PDB entry 8IZL | electron microscopy, 2.93 A resolution | chains C and A of the 5 polymer chains in the assembly

Chain C:
Protein: Phosphoprotein
Organism: Mumps orthorubulavirus
UniProt: Q9J4L6 (Q9J4L6_MUMPJ); numbering as in UniProt (aligned over 1-391)
Amino-acid sequence (391 residues; numbered 1 to 391; the number before each row is that of its first residue):
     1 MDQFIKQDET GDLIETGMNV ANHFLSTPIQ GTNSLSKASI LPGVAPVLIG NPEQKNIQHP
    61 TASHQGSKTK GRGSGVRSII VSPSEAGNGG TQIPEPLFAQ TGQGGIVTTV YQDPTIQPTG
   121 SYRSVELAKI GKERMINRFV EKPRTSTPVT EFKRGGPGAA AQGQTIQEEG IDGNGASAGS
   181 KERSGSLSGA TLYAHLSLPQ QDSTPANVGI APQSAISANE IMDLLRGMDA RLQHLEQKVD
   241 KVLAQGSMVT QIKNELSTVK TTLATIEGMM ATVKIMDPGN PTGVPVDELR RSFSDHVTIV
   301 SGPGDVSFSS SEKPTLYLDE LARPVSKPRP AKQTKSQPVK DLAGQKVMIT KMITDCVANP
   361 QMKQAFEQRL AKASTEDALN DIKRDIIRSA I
Not modelled in the structure: 1-213, 305-391

Chain A:
Protein: RNA-directed RNA polymerase L
Organism: Mumps orthorubulavirus
UniProt: Q9J4L0 (Q9J4L0_MUMPJ); residues 1-2261 here = UniProt positions 1-2261
Amino-acid sequence (2261 residues; each row starts with the number of its first residue):
     1 MAGLNEILLP EVHLNSPIVR YKLFYYILHG QLPNDLEPDD LGPLANQNWK AIRAEESQVH
    61 ARLKQIRVEL IARIPSLRWT RSQREIAILI WPRILPILQA YDLRQSMQLP TVWEKLTQST
   121 VNLISDGLER VVLHISNQLT GKPNLFTRSR AGQDTKDYSI PSTRELSQIW FNNEWSGSVK
   181 TWLMIKYRMR QLITNQKTGE LTDLVTIVDT RSTLCIITPE LVALYSSEHK ALTYLTFEMV
   241 LMVTDMLEGR LNVSSLCTAS HYLSPLKKRI EVLLTLVDDL ALLMGDKVYG IVSSLESFVY
   301 AQLQYGDPVI DIKGTFYGFI CNEILDLLTE DNIFTEEEAN KVLLDLTSQF DNLSPDLTAE
   361 LLCIMRLWGH PTLTASQAAS KVRESMCAPK VLDFQTIMKT LAFFHAILIN GYRRSHNGIW
   421 PPTTLHGNAP KSLIEMRHDN SELKYEYVLK NWKSISMLRI HKCFDASPDE DLSIFMKDKA
   481 ISCPRQDWMG VFRRSLIKQR YRDANRPLPQ PFNRRLLLNF LEDDRFDPIK ELEYVTSGEY
   541 LRDPEFCASY SLKEKEIKAT GRIFAKMTKR MRSCQVIAES LLANHAGKLM RENGVVLDQL
   601 KLTKSLLTMN QIGIISEHSR RSTADNMTLA HSGSNKHRIN NSQFKKNKDN KHEMPDDGFE
   661 IAACFLTTDL TKYCLNWRYQ VIIPFARTLN SMYGIPHLFE WIHLRLMRST LYVGDPFNPP
   721 SDPTQLDLDT ALNDDIFIVS PRGGIEGLCQ KLWTMISIST IILSATEANT RVMSMVQGDN
   781 QAIAITTRVV RSLSHSEKKE QAYKASKLFF ERLRANNHGI GHHLKEQETI LSSDFFIYSK
   841 RVFYKGRILT QALKNVSKMC LTADILGDCS QASCSNLATT VMRLTENGVE KDLCYFLNAF
   901 MTIRQLCYDL VFPQTKSLSQ DITNAYLNHP ILISRLCLLP SQLGGLNFLS CSRLFNRNIG
   961 DPLVSAIADV KRLIKAGCLD IWVLYNILGR RPGKGKWSTL AADPYTLNID YLVPSTTFLK
  1021 KHAQYTLMER SVNPMLRGVF SENAAEEEEE LAQYLLDREV VMPRVAHVIL AQSSCGRRKQ
  1081 IQGYLDSTRT IIRYSLEVRP LSAKKLNTVI EYNLLYLSYN LEIIEKPNIV QPFLNAINVD
  1141 TCSIDIARSL RKLSWATLLN GRPIEGLETP DPIELVHGCL IIGSDECEHC SSGDDKFTWF
  1201 FLPKGIRLDD DPASNPPIRV PYIGSKTDER RVASMAYIKG ASVSLKSALR LAGVYIWAFG
  1261 DTEESWQDAY ELASTRVNLT LEQLQSLTPL PTSANLVHRL DDGTTQLKFT PASSYAFSSF
  1321 VHISNDCQIL EIDDQVTDSN LIYQQVMITG LALIETWNNP PINFSVYETT LHLHTGSSCC
  1381 IRPVESCVVN PPLLPVPLIN VPQMNKFVYD PEPLSLLEME KIEDIAYQTR IGGLDQIPLL
  1441 EKIPLLAHLT AKQMVNSITG LDEATSIMND AVVQADYTSN WISECCYTYI DSVFVYSGWA
  1501 LLLELSYQMY YLRIQGIQGI LDYVYMTLRR IPGMAITGIS STISHPRILR RCINLDVIAP
  1561 INSPHIASLD YTKLSIDAVM WGTKQVLTNI SQGIDYEIVV PSESQLTLSD RVLNLVARKL
  1621 SLLAIIWANY NYPPKVKGMS PEDKCQALTT HLLQTVEYVE YIQIEKTNIR RMIIEPKLTA
  1681 YPSNLFYLSR KLLNAIRDSE EGQFLIASYY NSFGYLEPIL MESKIFNLSS SESASLTEFD
  1741 FILNLELSDA SLEKYSLPSL LMTAENMDNP FPQPPLHHVL RPLGLSSTSW YKTISVLNYI
  1801 SHMKISDGAH LYLAEGSGAS MSLIETFLPG ETIWYNSLFN SGENPPQRNF APLPTQFIES
  1861 VPYRLIQAGI AAGNGIVQSF YPLWNGNSDI TDLSTKTSVE YIIHKVGADT CALVHVDLEG
  1921 VPGSMNSMLE RAQVHALLIT VTVLKPGGLL ILKASWEPFN RFSFLLTVLW QFFSTIRILR
  1981 SSYSDPNNHE VYIIATLAVD PTTSSFTTAL NRARTLNEQG FSLIPPELVS EYWRKRVEQG
  2041 QIIQDCIDKV ISECVRDQYL ADNNIILQAG GTPSTRKWLD LPDYSSFNEL QSEMARLITI
  2101 HLKEVIEILK GQASDHDTLL FTSYNVGPLG KINTILRLIV ERILMYTVRN WCILPTQTRL
  2161 TLRQSIELGE FRLRDVITPM EILKLSPNRK YLKSALNQST FNHLMGETSD ILLNRAYQKR
  2221 IWKAIGCVIY CFGLLTPDVE GSERIDVDND IPDYDIHGDI I
Not modelled in the structure: 1-3, 152-157, 619-657, 1229-1231, 1300-1307, 1331-1336, 1460-1477, 1605-1608, 1658-1662, 1686-1687, 1712-1735, 1746-1771, 1921-1928, 2114-2126, 2233-2261
Metal / ion sites: Zn2+ site 1: Cys-1142, Glu-1174, Cys-1379, Cys-1380; Zn2+ site 2: Cys-1187, Cys-1190, His-1372, His-1374
From the paper describing this entry:
  - catalytic residues: Gly-778 to Asn-780, His-1298 to Arg-1299 (by similarity / conservation)

How chain C and chain A interact:
Contacting residue pairs (72; chain C residue first):
  Glu-267(C) / Lys-453(A)  salt bridge
  Met-270(C) / Phe-394(A)
  Ala-271(C) / Gln-395(A)  hydrogen bond (backbone-side chain)
  Thr-272(C) / Gln-395(A)
  Val-273(C) / Asp-393(A)
  Val-273(C) / Phe-394(A)  hydrogen bond (backbone-backbone)
  Lys-274(C) / Val-391(A)
  Lys-274(C) / Leu-392(A)
  Lys-274(C) / Asp-393(A)  salt bridge
  Ile-275(C) / Lys-390(A)
  Ile-275(C) / Val-391(A)
  Ile-275(C) / Leu-392(A)  hydrogen bond (backbone-backbone)
  Ile-275(C) / Phe-394(A)  hydrophobic
  Ile-275(C) / Gln-680(A)
  Met-276(C) / Lys-390(A)
  Met-276(C) / Gln-680(A)  hydrogen bond (backbone-side chain)
  Asp-277(C) / Pro-389(A)
  Asp-277(C) / Lys-390(A)  hydrogen bond (backbone-backbone)
  Asp-277(C) / Arg-678(A)  salt bridge
  Asp-277(C) / Gln-680(A)  hydrogen bond (backbone-side chain)
  Asp-277(C) / Arg-742(A)
  Pro-278(C) / Pro-389(A)
  Gly-279(C) / Cys-387(A)
  Gly-279(C) / Ala-388(A)
  Gly-279(C) / Arg-742(A)
  Asn-280(C) / Cys-387(A)  hydrogen bond (backbone-backbone)
  Asn-280(C) / Ala-388(A)
  Asn-280(C) / Asn-733(A)  hydrogen bond (backbone-side chain)
  Asn-280(C) / Val-739(A)  hydrogen bond (side chain-backbone)
  Asn-280(C) / Ser-740(A)
  Pro-281(C) / Cys-387(A)
  Gly-283(C) / Asn-733(A)  hydrogen bond (backbone-backbone)
  Val-284(C) / Val-739(A)
  Pro-285(C) / Asp-729(A)
  Pro-285(C) / Thr-730(A)
  Pro-285(C) / Ala-731(A)
  Pro-285(C) / Leu-732(A)
  Pro-285(C) / Val-739(A)
  Val-286(C) / Met-707(A)
  Val-286(C) / Arg-708(A)
  Val-286(C) / Ser-709(A)
  Val-286(C) / Thr-710(A)
  Val-286(C) / Asp-729(A)  hydrogen bond (backbone-backbone)
  Val-286(C) / Val-739(A)
  Asp-287(C) / Asp-729(A)  hydrogen bond (backbone-backbone)
  Leu-289(C) / Val-739(A)  hydrophobic
  Leu-289(C) / Ser-740(A)
  Arg-290(C) / Arg-485(A)
  Arg-290(C) / Arg-708(A)  hydrogen bond (side chain-backbone)
  Arg-290(C) / Ser-709(A)
  Arg-290(C) / Asp-729(A)  salt bridge
  Ser-292(C) / Arg-708(A)  hydrogen bond
  Phe-293(C) / Arg-708(A)  hydrogen bond (backbone-side chain)
  Ser-294(C) / Gly-538(A)
  Ser-294(C) / Leu-541(A)
  Ser-294(C) / Arg-542(A)  hydrogen bond (backbone-side chain)
  Asp-295(C) / Arg-542(A)
  His-296(C) / Val-535(A)  hydrogen bond (side chain-backbone)
  His-296(C) / Thr-536(A)
  His-296(C) / Gly-538(A)  hydrogen bond (side chain-backbone)
  His-296(C) / Tyr-540(A)  hydrogen bond
  His-296(C) / Leu-541(A)
  His-296(C) / His-697(A)  hydrogen bond
  Ile-299(C) / Arg-687(A)  hydrogen bond (backbone-side chain)
  Val-300(C) / Arg-687(A)
  Ser-301(C) / Arg-459(A)  hydrogen bond
  Ser-301(C) / Arg-687(A)  hydrogen bond
  Gly-302(C) / His-426(A)
  Pro-303(C) / Thr-424(A)
  Pro-303(C) / His-426(A)
  Pro-303(C) / Met-457(A)
  Pro-303(C) / Arg-459(A)
Other interface residues (no listed pair), chain A (42 interface residues in all): Ile-397, Leu-425, Trp-452, Leu-458, Ser-537
Interface features reported in the paper:
  - interface residues, chain C: Val-249(C)
  - interface residues, chain A: Lys-390(A)

Summary:
30 residues of chain C face 42 of chain A across their interface; the contacts include 23 hydrogen bonds and 4
salt bridges. Among the polar pairs are Glu-267(C)/Lys-453(A), Lys-274(C)/Asp-393(A) and
Asp-277(C)/Arg-678(A). The Zn2+ site 1 is built by Cys-1142(A), Glu-1174(A), Cys-1379(A) and Cys-1380(A). From
the paper: catalytic residues Gly-778(A) and His-1298(A); interface residues Val-249(C) and Lys-390(A).
Chain C is Phosphoprotein and chain A is RNA-directed RNA polymerase L, both from Mumps orthorubulavirus; the
structure, Structure of the Mumps Virus L Protein Bound by Phosphoprotein Tetramer, was determined by electron
microscopy, deposited together with 8X01 and 8YXM.
